8J7B - chains C and D of the 16 polymer chains in the assembly; structure by electron microscopy, 3.22 A resolution.

== Chain C ==
Name: Photosystem I iron-sulfur center
From: Arabidopsis thaliana
Notes: EC 1.97.1.12
UniProtKB: P62090 (PSAC_ARATH); numbering as in UniProt (aligned over 1-81)
Sequence (81 residues; each row starts with the number of its first residue):
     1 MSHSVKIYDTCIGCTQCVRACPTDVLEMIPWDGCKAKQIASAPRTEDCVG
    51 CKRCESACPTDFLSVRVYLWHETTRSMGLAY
Unresolved in the structure: 1
Small-molecule neighbours:
  - 4Fe-4S cluster (SF4), molecule 1: V5, A20, C21, P22, T23, V25, L26, C48, V49, G50, C51, K52, R53, C54, V67
  - 4Fe-4S cluster (SF4), molecule 2: C11, I12, G13, C14, T15, Q16, C17, M28, A57, C58, P59, T60, S64, V65
Curated features (UniProtKB/Swiss-Prot):
  - binding site ([4Fe-4S] cluster): C11, C14, C17, C21, C48, C51, C54, C58

== Chain D ==
Name: Photosystem I reaction center subunit II-2, chloroplastic
From: Arabidopsis thaliana
UniProtKB: Q9SA56 (PSAD2_ARATH); numbering as in UniProt (aligned over 1-204)
Sequence (204 residues; each row starts with the number of its first residue):
     1 MATQAAGIFSPAITTTTSAVKKLHLFSSSHRPKSLSFTKTAIRAEKTESS
    51 SAAPAVKEAPVGFTPPQLDPNTPSPIFAGSTGGLLRKAQVEEFYVITWNS
   101 PKEQIFEMPTGGAAIMREGPNLLKLARKEQCLALGTRLRSKYKITYQFYR
   151 VFPNGEVQYLHPKDGVYPEKANPGREGVGLNMRSIGKNVSPIEVKFTGKQ
   201 SYDL
Unresolved in the structure: 1-61
Curated features (UniProtKB/Swiss-Prot):
  - region: R137 to T145 (Ferredoxin and ferredoxin-oxidoreductase binding)
  - modified residue: T47 (Phosphothreonine)

== How chain C and chain D interact ==
Residue-residue contacts - 57 pairs, chain C then chain D:
  S4(C) - Y202(D)
  K6(C) - G179(D)
  K6(C) - N181(D)
  K6(C) - D203(D)
  I7(C) - G179(D)  hydrogen bond (backbone-backbone)
  I7(C) - L180(D)
  I7(C) - N181(D)  hydrogen bond (backbone-backbone)
  Y8(C) - N181(D)
  Y8(C) - R183(D)
  Y8(C) - S184(D)
  Y8(C) - I185(D)  hydrophobic
  Y8(C) - N188(D)
  D9(C) - N181(D)  hydrogen bond (backbone-backbone)
  D9(C) - M182(D)
  D9(C) - R183(D)  hydrogen bond (side chain-backbone)
  T15(C) - E169(D)
  V18(C) - E169(D)
  P22(C) - L132(D)
  T23(C) - L132(D)
  D24(C) - K128(D)
  D24(C) - L132(D)
  D24(C) - L160(D)
  D24(C) - H161(D)  salt bridge
  D24(C) - P168(D)
  L26(C) - P168(D)
  E27(C) - P168(D)
  E27(C) - R175(D)
  M28(C) - P168(D)  hydrogen bond (backbone-backbone)
  M28(C) - A171(D)
  M28(C) - R175(D)  hydrogen bond (backbone-side chain)
  I29(C) - R175(D)
  I29(C) - G177(D)
  P30(C) - N172(D)
  Q38(C) - A171(D)
  A40(C) - L180(D)
  S41(C) - E176(D)
  S41(C) - G177(D)
  S41(C) - V178(D)  hydrogen bond (side chain-backbone)
  A42(C) - V178(D)  hydrogen bond (backbone-backbone)
  P43(C) - V178(D)  hydrophobic
  D47(C) - K128(D)  salt bridge
  D47(C) - R150(D)  salt bridge
  F62(C) - I185(D)  hydrophobic
  L63(C) - I185(D)
  R66(C) - I185(D)
  Y68(C) - Y202(D)  hydrophobic
  W70(C) - Q200(D)
  T74(C) - E91(D)
  R75(C) - E92(D)  salt bridge
  R75(C) - R150(D)
  G78(C) - R127(D)
  L79(C) - K87(D)  hydrogen bond (backbone-side chain)
  A80(C) - L85(D)
  A80(C) - R127(D)
  Y81(C) - L85(D)
  Y81(C) - R86(D)
  Y81(C) - K87(D)
Interface residues without a listed pair, chain C (40 interface residues in all): V5, T10, R19, C21, W31, I39, R44, V49
Interface residues without a listed pair, chain D (35 interface residues in all): A126, E129, K163, K170, P173

== Summary ==
Chain C and chain D form an interface of 40 and 35 residues respectively; the contacts include 9 hydrogen
bonds and 4 salt bridges. Polar contacts include D24(C)-H161(D), D47(C)-K128(D) and D47(C)-R150(D). Chain C
binds 4Fe-4S cluster. UniProt lists 8 [4Fe-4S] cluster-binding residues on chain C.
Chain C is Photosystem I iron-sulfur center and chain D is Photosystem I reaction center subunit II-2,
chloroplastic, both from Arabidopsis thaliana; the structure, Coordinates of Cryo-EM structure of the
Arabidopsis thaliana PSI in state 2 (PSI-ST2), was determined by electron microscopy (same publication as
8J7A).
